8QHN - chains C and D of the 4 polymer chains in the assembly; structure by X-ray diffraction, 1.99 A resolution.

Chain C:
Molecule: NADP-dependent glyceraldehyde-3-phosphate dehydrogenase
Organism: Streptococcus pyogenes
UniProtKB: A0A4U9C786 (A0A4U9C786_STRPY); residue numbers follow UniProt; this construct covers 1-475
Sequence (475 residues; each row starts with the number of its first residue):
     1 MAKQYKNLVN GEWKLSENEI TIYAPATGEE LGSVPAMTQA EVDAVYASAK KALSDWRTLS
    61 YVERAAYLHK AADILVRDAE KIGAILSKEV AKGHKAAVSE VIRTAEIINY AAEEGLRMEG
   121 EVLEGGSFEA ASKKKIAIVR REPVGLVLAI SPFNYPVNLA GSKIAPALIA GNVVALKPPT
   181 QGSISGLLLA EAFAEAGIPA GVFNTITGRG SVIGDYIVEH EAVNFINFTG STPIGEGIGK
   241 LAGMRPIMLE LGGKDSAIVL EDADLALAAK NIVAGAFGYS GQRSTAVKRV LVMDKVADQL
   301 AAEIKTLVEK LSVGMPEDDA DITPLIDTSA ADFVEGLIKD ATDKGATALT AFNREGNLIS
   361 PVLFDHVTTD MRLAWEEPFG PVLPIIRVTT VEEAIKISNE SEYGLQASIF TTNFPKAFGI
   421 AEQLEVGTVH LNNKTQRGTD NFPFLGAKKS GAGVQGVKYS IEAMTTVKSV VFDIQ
Unresolved in the structure: 1
Differences from the reference sequence: conflict Thr58 (Ala in A0A4U9C786), Ser284 (Cys in A0A4U9C786)

Chain D:
Molecule: NADP-dependent glyceraldehyde-3-phosphate dehydrogenase
Organism: Streptococcus pyogenes
UniProtKB: A0A4U9C786 (A0A4U9C786_STRPY); residues 2-475 here = UniProt positions 2-475
Sequence (480 residues; numbered -10 to 475; 6 numbers in that range are skipped by the numbering (no residue carries them; nothing is unmodelled there); the number before each row is that of its first residue; numbers below 1 keep their minus sign (Ile-10 is residue -10)):
   -10 IEGRRD
     2 AKQYKNLVNG EWKLSENEIT IYAPATGEEL GSVPAMTQAE VDAVYASAKK ALSDWRTLSY
    62 VERAAYLHKA ADILVRDAEK IGAILSKEVA KGHKAAVSEV IRTAEIINYA AEEGLRMEGE
   122 VLEGGSFEAA SKKKIAIVRR EPVGLVLAIS PFNYPVNLAG SKIAPALIAG NVVALKPPTQ
   182 GSISGLLLAE AFAEAGIPAG VFNTITGRGS VIGDYIVEHE AVNFINFTGS TPIGEGIGKL
   242 AGMRPIMLEL GGKDSAIVLE DADLALAAKN IVAGAFGYSG QRSTAVKRVL VMDKVADQLA
   302 AEIKTLVEKL SVGMPEDDAD ITPLIDTSAA DFVEGLIKDA TDKGATALTA FNREGNLISP
   362 VLFDHVTTDM RLAWEEPFGP VLPIIRVTTV EEAIKISNES EYGLQASIFT TNFPKAFGIA
   422 EQLEVGTVHL NNKTQRGTDN FPFLGAKKSG AGVQGVKYSI EAMTTVKSVV FDIQ
Differences from the reference sequence: expression tag (-10 to -5); conflict Thr58 (Ala in A0A4U9C786), Ser284 (Cys in A0A4U9C786)

Interface between chain C and chain D:
Residue-residue contacts (113; chain C residue first):
  Glu106(C) - Phe128(D)
  Ile107(C) - Phe128(D)  hydrophobic
  Tyr110(C) - Ser127(D)
  Tyr110(C) - Phe128(D)  hydrophobic
  Glu121(C) - Lys458(D)  salt bridge
  Glu121(C) - Tyr459(D)  hydrogen bond
  Leu123(C) - Asn441(D)
  Leu123(C) - Phe442(D)  hydrophobic
  Leu123(C) - Pro443(D)
  Leu123(C) - Tyr459(D)
  Glu124(C) - Asn441(D)  hydrogen bond (backbone-side chain)
  Glu124(C) - Phe442(D)
  Gly125(C) - Thr439(D)
  Gly125(C) - Phe442(D)
  Ser127(C) - Tyr110(D)
  Ser127(C) - Asn441(D)
  Phe128(C) - Glu106(D)
  Phe128(C) - Ile107(D)  hydrophobic
  Phe128(C) - Tyr110(D)  hydrophobic
  Phe128(C) - Thr439(D)
  Phe128(C) - Asp440(D)
  Phe128(C) - Asn441(D)
  Glu129(C) - Thr439(D)
  Ser132(C) - Thr439(D)
  Lys135(C) - Asn433(D)
  Lys135(C) - Gln436(D)
  Lys135(C) - Phe442(D)
  Ala137(C) - Phe442(D)  hydrophobic
  Ile138(C) - Phe418(D)  hydrophobic
  Val139(C) - Pro443(D)  hydrophobic
  Arg140(C) - Glu422(D)  salt bridge
  Glu142(C) - Glu422(D)
  Glu236(C) - Met244(D)
  Gly239(C) - Gly243(D)
  Lys240(C) - Lys240(D)
  Gly243(C) - Gly239(D)
  Met244(C) - Gly235(D)
  Met244(C) - Glu236(D)
  Met244(C) - Leu249(D)  hydrophobic
  Met244(C) - Leu251(D)  hydrophobic
  Met244(C) - Ala452(D)
  Leu249(C) - Met244(D)  hydrophobic
  Leu251(C) - Met244(D)  hydrophobic
  Phe414(C) - Phe472(D)  hydrophobic
  Phe418(C) - Val470(D)  hydrophobic
  Ala421(C) - Lys468(D)  hydrogen bond (backbone-side chain)
  Ala421(C) - Val470(D)  hydrophobic
  Glu422(C) - Arg140(D)  salt bridge
  Glu422(C) - Glu142(D)
  Glu422(C) - Lys468(D)  hydrogen bond (backbone-side chain)
  Leu424(C) - Lys468(D)  hydrogen bond (backbone-side chain)
  Val426(C) - Lys468(D)
  Gly427(C) - Val467(D)
  Gly427(C) - Lys468(D)
  Gly427(C) - Ser469(D)  hydrogen bond (backbone-backbone)
  Thr428(C) - Ser469(D)
  Thr428(C) - Val471(D)
  Val429(C) - Ser469(D)  hydrogen bond (backbone-backbone)
  Val429(C) - Val470(D)
  Val429(C) - Val471(D)  hydrogen bond (backbone-backbone)
  His430(C) - Val471(D)
  Leu431(C) - Val470(D)  hydrophobic
  Leu431(C) - Val471(D)  hydrogen bond (backbone-backbone)
  Asn433(C) - Asp473(D)
  Gln436(C) - Lys135(D)
  Thr439(C) - Gly125(D)
  Thr439(C) - Glu129(D)
  Thr439(C) - Ser132(D)
  Asp440(C) - Phe128(D)
  Asn441(C) - Leu123(D)
  Asn441(C) - Glu124(D)  hydrogen bond (side chain-backbone)
  Asn441(C) - Ser127(D)
  Asn441(C) - Phe128(D)
  Phe442(C) - Leu123(D)
  Phe442(C) - Glu124(D)
  Phe442(C) - Gly125(D)
  Phe442(C) - Lys135(D)
  Phe442(C) - Ala137(D)  hydrophobic
  Phe442(C) - Val471(D)  hydrophobic
  Pro443(C) - Leu123(D)
  Pro443(C) - Val139(D)  hydrophobic
  Pro443(C) - Ser469(D)
  Leu445(C) - Thr466(D)
  Leu445(C) - Val467(D)
  Lys449(C) - Met244(D)
  Ala452(C) - Met244(D)
  Lys458(C) - Glu121(D)  salt bridge
  Tyr459(C) - Glu121(D)  hydrogen bond
  Tyr459(C) - Leu123(D)
  Thr466(C) - Leu445(D)
  Val467(C) - Gly427(D)
  Val467(C) - Leu445(D)
  Lys468(C) - Ala421(D)  hydrogen bond (side chain-backbone)
  Lys468(C) - Glu422(D)  hydrogen bond (side chain-backbone)
  Lys468(C) - Leu424(D)  hydrogen bond (side chain-backbone)
  Lys468(C) - Val426(D)
  Lys468(C) - Gly427(D)
  Ser469(C) - Gly427(D)  hydrogen bond (backbone-backbone)
  Ser469(C) - Thr428(D)
  Ser469(C) - Val429(D)  hydrogen bond (backbone-backbone)
  Ser469(C) - Pro443(D)
  Val470(C) - Phe418(D)  hydrophobic
  Val470(C) - Ala421(D)  hydrophobic
  Val470(C) - Val429(D)
  Val470(C) - Leu431(D)  hydrophobic
  Val471(C) - Thr428(D)
  Val471(C) - Val429(D)  hydrogen bond (backbone-backbone)
  Val471(C) - His430(D)
  Val471(C) - Leu431(D)  hydrogen bond (backbone-backbone)
  Val471(C) - Phe442(D)  hydrophobic
  Phe472(C) - Phe414(D)  hydrophobic
  Phe472(C) - Leu431(D)  hydrophobic
  Asp473(C) - Asn433(D)  hydrogen bond
Other interface residues (no listed pair), chain C (59 interface residues in all): Ile136, Gly235, Lys448, Val454
Other interface residues (no listed pair), chain D (59 interface residues in all): Ile136, Ile138, Thr232, Ile247, Val454

Summary:
The chain C/chain D interface involves 59 residues from each chain, with 19 hydrogen bonds and 4 salt bridges.
Polar pairs include Glu121(C)-Lys458(D), Arg140(C)-Glu422(D) and Glu422(C)-Arg140(D).
Chain C is NADP-dependent glyceraldehyde-3-phosphate dehydrogenase and chain D is NADP-dependent
glyceraldehyde-3-phosphate dehydrogenase, both from Streptococcus pyogenes; the structure, Streptococcus
pyogenes GapN in complex with NADPH and erythrose-4-phosphate, was determined by X-ray diffraction (same
publication as 9RAS, 9RAV, 9RAU, 9RAZ and 9RB1).
